6X97 - chains B and D of the 12 polymer chains in the assembly; structure by electron microscopy, 3.65 A resolution.

[Chain B (and D)]
Molecule: BG505 HIV-1 Env gp41
From: Human immunodeficiency virus 1
Notes: chain D of this document is another copy of the same molecule, construct and numbering; everything in this record applies to it too
UniProt: Q2N0S6 (Q2N0S6_9HIV1); residues 512-664 here correspond to UniProt positions 509-661 (UniProt number = residue number - 3)
Chain sequence (153 residues; each row starts with the number of its first residue):
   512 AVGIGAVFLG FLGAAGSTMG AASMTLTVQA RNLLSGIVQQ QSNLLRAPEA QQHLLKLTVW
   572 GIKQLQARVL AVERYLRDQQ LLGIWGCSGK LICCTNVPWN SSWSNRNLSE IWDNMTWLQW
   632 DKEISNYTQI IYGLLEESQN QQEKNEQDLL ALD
Unresolved in the structure: 512-521, 547-567, 660-664
Cystine bridges: Cys598-Cys604
Differences from the reference sequence: engineered mutation Pro559 (Ile556 in Q2N0S6), Cys605 (Thr602 in Q2N0S6)

[Interface between chain B and chain D]
Residue-residue contacts (25):
  Met535(B) with Asn651(D), hydrogen bond (backbone-side chain); Gln652(D); Asn656(D)
  Thr538(B) with Asn651(D)
  Ala541(B) with Gln591(D), hydrogen bond (backbone-side chain)
  Arg542(B) with Gln591(D), hydrogen bond; Leu592(D); Glu647(D), salt bridge
  Leu545(B) with Leu587(D); Arg588(D); Gln591(D)
  Ser546(B) with Arg588(D), hydrogen bond (backbone-side chain)
  Leu568(B) with Leu568(D), hydrophobic; Ile573(D), hydrophobic
  Leu576(B) with Leu576(D), hydrophobic; Val580(D), hydrophobic
  Val580(B) with Val580(D), hydrophobic
  Val583(B) with Leu587(D), hydrophobic
  Tyr586(B) with Gln591(D)
  Leu587(B) with Leu587(D), hydrophobic
  Lys601(B) with Lys655(D)
  Leu602(B) with Asn651(D)
  Ile603(B) with Lys655(D); Asn656(D); Asp659(D)
Interface residues without a listed pair, chain B (18 interface residues in all): Ser534, Arg579, Gly600
Interface residues without a listed pair, chain D (19 interface residues in all): Gln577, Val583, Glu584, Gly594, Ile595

[In short]
18 residues of chain B face 19 of chain D across their interface, with 4 hydrogen bonds and 1 salt bridge.
Polar pairs include Arg542(B)-Glu647(D), Met535(B)-Asn651(D) and Ala541(B)-Gln591(D).
Chain B and chain D are both BG505 HIV-1 Env gp41 (Human immunodeficiency virus 1); the structure, Cryo-EM
model of HIV-1 Env BG505 SOSIP.664 in complex with rabbit monoclonal antibody 11A fragment antigen ..., was
determined by electron microscopy.
